1BAJ - chain A; structure by X-ray diffraction, 2.60 A resolution.

== Chain A ==
Name: Gag polyprotein
Organism: Human immunodeficiency virus 1
Notes: fragment: c-terminal domain of hiv-1 capsid protein (residues 146-229 capsid numbering) followed by the 14 amino acid p2 domain of gag
UniProtKB: P12497 (POL_HV1N5); aligned to UniProt positions 275-375 over residues 145-245 (the alignment contains insertions or deletions, so no single offset holds)
Chain sequence (101 residues; each row starts with the number of its first residue):
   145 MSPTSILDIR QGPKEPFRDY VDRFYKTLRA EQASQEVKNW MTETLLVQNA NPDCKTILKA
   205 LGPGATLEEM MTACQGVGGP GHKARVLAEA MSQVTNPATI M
Disordered / not traced: 145-147, 219-245
Differences from the reference sequence: conflict Met145 (Tyr276 in P12497)
Cystine bridges: Cys198-Cys218

== Overview ==
Chain A is Gag polyprotein (Human immunodeficiency virus 1); the structure, HIV-1 capsid protein C-terminal
fragment plus gag P2 domain, was determined by X-ray diffraction, deposited together with 1A43.
